PDB entry 9GYP | X-ray diffraction, 1.80 A resolution | chains A and B

== Chain A (and B) ==
Protein: Histidine triad nucleotide-binding protein 1
From: Homo sapiens
Notes: EC 3.-.-.-; chain B of this document is another copy of the same molecule, construct and numbering; everything in this record applies to it too
UniProtKB: P49773 (HINT1_HUMAN); numbering as in UniProt (aligned over 1-126)
Amino-acid sequence (126 residues; numbered 1 to 126; the number before each row is that of its first residue):
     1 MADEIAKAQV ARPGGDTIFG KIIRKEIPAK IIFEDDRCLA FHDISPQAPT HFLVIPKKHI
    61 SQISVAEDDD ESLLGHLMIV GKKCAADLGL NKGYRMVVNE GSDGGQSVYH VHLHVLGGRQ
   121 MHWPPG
Disordered / not traced: 1-11 (chain B: 1-14)
Residues lining bound ligands: A1IQU (N-oxidanyl-4-(5H-pyrrolo[1,2-a]quinoxalin-4-yl)benzamide): I18, F19, I22, I27, F41, H42, D43, I44, L53, S107, V108
UniProt features mapped onto this chain:
  - motif: H110 to H114 (Histidine triad motif)
  - active site: H112 (Tele-AMP-histidine intermediate)
  - binding site (AMP): D43, I44, N99, G105 to S107, H112 to H114
  - modified residue: A2 (N-acetylalanine), K21 (N6-acetyllysine), K30 (N6-acetyllysine), S45 (Phosphoserine), S72 (Phosphoserine)
  - natural variant: R37 (R37P: In NMAN), H51 (H51R: In NMAN), C84 (C84R: In NMAN), G89 (G89V: In NMAN), G93 (G93D: In NMAN), H112 (H112N: In NMAN)
  - mutagenesis: F33 (F33S: Loss of SUMO-specific isopeptidase activity), E34 (E34K: Reduced SUMO-specific isopeptidase activity), C38 (C38R: No effect on SUMO-specific isopeptidase activity), D43 (D43N: Approximately 50-fold increased affinity for tryptamine adenosine phosphoramidate), I44 (I44F: Approximately 10-fold increased affinity for tryptamine adenosine phosphoramidate; I44W: Approximately 30-fold increased affinity for tryptamine adenosine phosphoramidate), H51 (H51A: No effect on affinity for 3-indolepropionic acyl-adenylate but a 13.8-fold increased affinity for tryptamine adenosine phosphoramidate monoester), K57 (K57N: Loss of SUMO-specific isopeptidase activity), V97 (V97D: Loss of dimerization. Strongly reduced adenosine 5'-monophosphoramidase activity ...), G105 (G105A: Reduces adenosine 5'-monophosphoramidase activity), S107 (S107A: Reduces adenosine 5'-monophosphoramidase activity), H110 (H110A: No significant effect on affinity for 3-indolepropionic acyl-adenylate and tryptamine adenosine phosphoramidate monoester), H114 (H114A: Nearly abolishes adenosine 5'-monophosphoramidase activity ...), 1 further mutagenesis entry in UniProt

== How chain A and chain B interact ==
Pairs across the interface - 99 pairs, chain A then chain B:
  R37(A) - E71(B)  salt bridge
  Q47(A) - W123(B)
  Q47(A) - P124(B)
  H51(A) - W123(B)
  I63(A) - M78(B)  hydrophobic
  I63(A) - K82(B)
  I63(A) - Y94(B)
  S64(A) - K82(B)  hydrogen bond (backbone-side chain)
  S64(A) - Y94(B)
  A66(A) - I79(B)  hydrophobic
  A66(A) - K82(B)  hydrogen bond (backbone-side chain)
  E67(A) - I79(B)
  D68(A) - K83(B)  salt bridge
  E71(A) - S72(B)
  E71(A) - G75(B)
  E71(A) - H76(B)  salt bridge
  E71(A) - I79(B)
  S72(A) - E71(B)
  S72(A) - S72(B)  hydrogen bond
  L74(A) - M78(B)  hydrophobic
  L74(A) - I79(B)  hydrophobic
  G75(A) - E71(B)
  G75(A) - G75(B)
  H76(A) - E71(B)  salt bridge
  M78(A) - L74(B)
  M78(A) - M78(B)  hydrophobic
  M78(A) - V98(B)  hydrophobic
  I79(A) - A66(B)  hydrophobic
  I79(A) - E67(B)
  I79(A) - E71(B)
  I79(A) - L74(B)  hydrophobic
  K82(A) - I63(B)
  K82(A) - S64(B)  hydrogen bond (side chain-backbone)
  K82(A) - A66(B)  hydrogen bond (side chain-backbone)
  K83(A) - D68(B)  salt bridge
  K92(A) - G101(B)
  K92(A) - S102(B)  hydrogen bond (backbone-backbone)
  K92(A) - D103(B)  hydrogen bond (backbone-backbone)
  G93(A) - E100(B)
  Y94(A) - I63(B)
  Y94(A) - S64(B)
  Y94(A) - N99(B)
  Y94(A) - E100(B)  hydrogen bond (backbone-backbone)
  Y94(A) - G104(B)
  R95(A) - V97(B)
  R95(A) - V98(B)
  R95(A) - N99(B)  hydrogen bond
  R95(A) - G104(B)  hydrogen bond (side chain-backbone)
  R95(A) - P125(B)  hydrogen bond (side chain-backbone)
  R95(A) - G126(B)
  M96(A) - M96(B)
  M96(A) - V97(B)
  M96(A) - V98(B)  hydrogen bond (backbone-backbone)
  V97(A) - R95(B)
  V97(A) - M96(B)
  V98(A) - M78(B)  hydrophobic
  V98(A) - R95(B)
  V98(A) - M96(B)  hydrogen bond (backbone-backbone)
  N99(A) - Y94(B)
  N99(A) - R95(B)  hydrogen bond
  N99(A) - W123(B)
  E100(A) - G93(B)
  E100(A) - Y94(B)  hydrogen bond (backbone-backbone)
  S102(A) - K92(B)  hydrogen bond (backbone-backbone)
  S102(A) - Q120(B)  hydrogen bond (backbone-side chain)
  D103(A) - K92(B)  hydrogen bond (backbone-backbone)
  D103(A) - G93(B)
  D103(A) - R119(B)
  D103(A) - Q120(B)  hydrogen bond (backbone-side chain)
  D103(A) - M121(B)  hydrogen bond (backbone-backbone)
  G104(A) - Y94(B)
  G104(A) - R95(B)  hydrogen bond (backbone-side chain)
  H114(A) - W123(B)
  L116(A) - P125(B)  hydrophobic
  R119(A) - D103(B)
  R119(A) - G126(B)  hydrogen bond (side chain-backbone)
  Q120(A) - S102(B)  hydrogen bond (side chain-backbone)
  Q120(A) - D103(B)  hydrogen bond (side chain-backbone)
  M121(A) - D103(B)  hydrogen bond (backbone-backbone)
  M121(A) - P125(B)
  M121(A) - G126(B)
  H122(A) - G126(B)  hydrogen bond (backbone-backbone)
  W123(A) - Q47(B)
  W123(A) - N99(B)
  W123(A) - H114(B)
  P124(A) - Q47(B)
  P124(A) - G126(B)
  P125(A) - R95(B)  hydrogen bond (backbone-side chain)
  P125(A) - V97(B)  hydrophobic
  P125(A) - M121(B)
  P125(A) - P125(B)
  P125(A) - G126(B)
  G126(A) - R95(B)
  G126(A) - R119(B)  hydrogen bond (backbone-side chain)
  G126(A) - M121(B)
  G126(A) - H122(B)  hydrogen bond (backbone-backbone)
  G126(A) - P124(B)
  G126(A) - P125(B)
  G126(A) - G126(B)
Other interface residues (no listed pair), chain A (43 interface residues in all): G101, G105, L113, G118
Other interface residues (no listed pair), chain B (42 interface residues in all): H51, V65, G105, L116, G118

== Summary ==
Chain A and chain B form an interface of 43 and 42 residues respectively; the contacts include 29 hydrogen
bonds and 5 salt bridges. Polar pairs include R37(A)-E71(B), D68(A)-K83(B) and E71(A)-H76(B). Bound to chain
A: compound A1IQU.
Chain A and chain B are both Histidine triad nucleotide-binding protein 1 (Homo sapiens); the structure,
Crystal structure of human Histidine Triad Nucleotide-Binding Protein 1 in complex with KV24, was determined
by X-ray diffraction together with 9GYQ from the same study.
